Entry 7WRQ (electron microscopy, 3.60 A resolution); this record covers chains A and B of the 3 polymer chains in the assembly.

# Chain A
Molecule: Insulin-like growth factor-binding protein complex acid labile subunit
From: Homo sapiens
Reference sequence: P35858 (ALS_HUMAN); residues 28-605 here = UniProt positions 28-605
Chain sequence (578 residues; row label = number of the first residue in the row):
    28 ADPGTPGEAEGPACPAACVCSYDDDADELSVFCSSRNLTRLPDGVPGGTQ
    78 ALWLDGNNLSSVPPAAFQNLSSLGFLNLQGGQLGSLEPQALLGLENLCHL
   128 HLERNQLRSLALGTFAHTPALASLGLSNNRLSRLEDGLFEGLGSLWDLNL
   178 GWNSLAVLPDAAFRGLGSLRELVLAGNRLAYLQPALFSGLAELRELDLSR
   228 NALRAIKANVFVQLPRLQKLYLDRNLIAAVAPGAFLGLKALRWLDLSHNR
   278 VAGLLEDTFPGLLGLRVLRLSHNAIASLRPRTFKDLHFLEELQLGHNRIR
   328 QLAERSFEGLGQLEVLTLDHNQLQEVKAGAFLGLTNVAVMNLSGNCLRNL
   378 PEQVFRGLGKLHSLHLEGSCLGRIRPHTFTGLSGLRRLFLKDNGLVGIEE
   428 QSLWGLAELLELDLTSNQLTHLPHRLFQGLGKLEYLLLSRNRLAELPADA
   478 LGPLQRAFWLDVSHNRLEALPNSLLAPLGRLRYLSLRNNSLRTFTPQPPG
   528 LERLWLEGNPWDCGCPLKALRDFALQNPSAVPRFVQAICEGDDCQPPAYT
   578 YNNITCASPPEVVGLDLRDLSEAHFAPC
Not modelled in the structure: 28-39
Disulfide bonds: C41-C47, C45-C60, C540-C583, C542-C605, C566-C571
Covalently attached groups: N-acetylglucosamine (NAG) linked to N64, N96, N368, N515, N580
UniProt features mapped onto this chain:
  - glycosylation (N-linked (GlcNAc...) asparagine): N64, N85, N96, N368, N515, N580
  - natural variant: C60 (C60S: In ACLSD), P73 (P73L: In ACLSD), L127 (L127P: In ACLSD), L134 (L134Q: In ACLSD), R197 (R197RSLR: In ACLSD), L244 (L244F: In ACLSD), N276 (N276S: In ACLSD), L439 (L439LLEL: In ACLSD), D440 (D440N: In ACLSD), C540 (C540R: In ACLSD)
From the paper describing this entry:
  - post-translational modification sites: N64, N96, N368, N515, N580
  - binding site for N-acetylglucosamine: N368, N580
  - contacts within the chain: C373-C397 (disulfide), D488-S490 (hydrogen bond), R560-D593, R560-R595, R560-D596 (salt bridge), F561-Y576 (pi stacking), W532-V562 (hydrophobic contact), Y576-Y578 (pi stacking), N579-R595 (hydrogen bond), L531-N579 (backbone contact)
  - disease-associated variants - C60S, P73L, N84S, L127P, L134Q, T145K, L172F, L241P, L244F, S490W, P586L: decreased stability (proposed by the authors, not directly observed)
  - disease-associated variants - N276S, L409F, C540R: abolished expression (citing earlier work)
  - disease-associated variants - L213F, D440N: decreased localization (citing earlier work)

# Chain B
Molecule: Insulin-like growth factor-binding protein 3
From: Homo sapiens
Reference sequence: P17936 (IBP3_HUMAN); residues 1-264 here correspond to UniProt positions 28-291 (UniProt number = residue number + 27)
Chain sequence (264 residues; numbered 1 to 264; the number before each row is that of its first residue):
     1 GASSAGLGPVVRCEPCDARALAQCAPPPAVCAELVREPGCGCCLTCALSE
    51 GQPCGIYTERCGSGLRCQPSPDEARPLQALLDGRGLCVNASAVSRLRAYL
   101 LPAPPAPGNASESEEDRSAGSVESPSVSSTHRVSDPKFHPLHSKIIIIKK
   151 GHAKDSQRYKVDYESQSTDTQNFSSESKRETEYGPCRREMEDTLNHLKFL
   201 NVLSPRGVHIPNCDKKGFYKKKQCRPSKGRKRGFCWCVDKYGQPLPGYTT
   251 KGKEDVHCYSMQSK
Not modelled in the structure: 1-5, 90-181
Disulfide bonds: C13-C40, C16-C42, C24-C43, C31-C46, C54-C67, C61-C87, C186-C213, C224-C235, C237-C258
UniProt features mapped onto this chain:
  - modified residue (Phosphoserine): S121, S167, S174, S175
  - glycosylation (N-linked (GlcNAc...) asparagine): N89 (complex), N109 (complex), N172 (complex)
From the paper describing this entry:
  - contacts within the chain: E37-R230, T45-R230, E59-R230, Y57-R232
  - binding site for N-acetylglucosamine: Q243
  - specificity-determining residues: R188, E191, K198 (by similarity / conservation)
  - post-translational modification sites: N89, N109, N172 (citing earlier work)

# Interface between chain A and chain B
Residue-residue contacts (27):
  W179(A) with F199(B), hydrophobic
  K246(A) with E191(B), salt bridge
  Y248(A) with N195(B), hydrogen bond
  R269(A) with Y183(B), hydrogen bond
  R293(A) with E182(B)
  E317(A) with Y183(B); R188(B), salt bridge
  E318(A) with R188(B), salt bridge
  E341(A) with R188(B), salt bridge; Y241(B)
  A365(A) with Y241(B)
  R414(A) with D239(B), salt bridge; Q243(B); P244(B), hydrogen bond (side chain-backbone); L245(B)
  E461(A) with M261(B)
  Y462(A) with M261(B)
  W486(A) with P246(B), hydrophobic; G247(B)
  E529(A) with Y248(B), hydrogen bond; K264(B), salt bridge
  R530(A) with Y248(B); T249(B), hydrogen bond (side chain-backbone); T250(B)
  C566(A) with K253(B), hydrogen bond
  D569(A) with R206(B), salt bridge
  C571(A) with K253(B)
Interface residues without a listed pair, chain A (30 interface residues in all): N104, Q106, R131, W270, V294, H389, S390, H392, F485, R509, Y510, S556
Interface residues without a listed pair, chain B (22 interface residues in all): L7, N201
Interface features reported in the paper:
  - interface residues, chain A: Y462(A), W486(A), Y510(A)
  - interface residues, chain A: D569(A) (proposed by the authors, not directly observed)
  - hot spots on chain A (mutagenesis) - R414A: abolished binding to Insulin-like growth factor-binding protein 3 (chain B)
  - interface residues, chain B: R188(B), E191(B), P244(B), L245(B), P246(B), Y248(B)
  - interface residues, chain B: R206(B) (proposed by the authors, not directly observed)
  - hot spots on chain B (mutagenesis) - R188E: abolished binding to Insulin-like growth factor-binding protein complex acid labile subunit (chain A)

# Overview
The interface between chain A and chain B involves 30 residues on one side and 22 on the other; the contacts
include 6 hydrogen bonds and 7 salt bridges. Among the polar pairs are K246(A)-E191(B), E317(A)-R188(B) and
E318(A)-R188(B). The paper reports a binding site for N-acetylglucosamine at N368(A), N580(A) and Q243(B);
C60S, P73L and N84S of chain A, among others, reduce stability; 18 substitutions were tested in all.
Here chain A is Insulin-like growth factor-binding protein complex acid labile subunit and chain B is
Insulin-like growth factor-binding protein 3, both from Homo sapiens. Entry 7WRQ (Structure of Human
IGF1/IGFBP3/ALS Ternary Complex) was determined by electron microscopy.
